Entry 3CVB (X-ray diffraction, 1.40 A resolution); this record covers chain A.

# Chain A
Name: Plastocyanin
Organism: Phormidium laminosum
UniProtKB: Q51883 (PLAS_PHOLA); residues 1-105 here correspond to UniProt positions 35-139 (UniProt number = residue number + 34)
Amino-acid sequence (105 residues; row label = number of the first residue in the row):
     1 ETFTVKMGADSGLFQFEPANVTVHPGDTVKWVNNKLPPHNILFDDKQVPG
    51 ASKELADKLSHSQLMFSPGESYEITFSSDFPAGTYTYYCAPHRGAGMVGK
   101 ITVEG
Differences from the reference sequence: engineered mutation Phe14 (Leu48 in Q51883)
Swiss-Prot annotation at these positions:
  - binding site (Cu cation): His39, Cys89, His92, Met97
Metal / ion sites: Cu+: His39, Cys89, His92, Met97

# Summary
The Cu+ site is built by His39, Cys89, His92 and Met97. From UniProt: 4 Cu cation-binding residues.
Chain A is Plastocyanin (Phormidium laminosum); the structure, Regulation of Protein Function: Crystal Packing
Interfaces and Conformational Dimerization, was determined by X-ray diffraction together with 3CVC and 3CVD
from the same study.
